PDB entry 6VB3 | X-ray diffraction, 2.00 A resolution | chains A and C of the 3 polymer chains in the assembly

# Chain A
Name: MHC class I antigen
Organism: Homo sapiens
Reference sequence: F4NBQ1 (F4NBQ1_HUMAN); residues 1-276 here correspond to UniProt positions 25-300 (UniProt number = residue number + 24)
Sequence (277 residues; each row starts with the number of its first residue; numbering starts at 0):
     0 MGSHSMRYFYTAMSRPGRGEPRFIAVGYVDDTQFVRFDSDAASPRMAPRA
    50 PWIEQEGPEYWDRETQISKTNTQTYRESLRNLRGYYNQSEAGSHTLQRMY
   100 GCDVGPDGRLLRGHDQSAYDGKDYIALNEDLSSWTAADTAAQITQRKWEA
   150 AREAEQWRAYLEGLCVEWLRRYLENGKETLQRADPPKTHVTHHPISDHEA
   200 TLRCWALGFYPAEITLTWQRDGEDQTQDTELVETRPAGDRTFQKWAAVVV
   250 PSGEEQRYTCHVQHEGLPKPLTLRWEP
Disulfide bonds: Cys-101/Cys-164, Cys-203/Cys-259
Sequence notes: initiating methionine (0)
Metal / ion sites: Na+: Asp-220 (shared with 1 residue of chain B)

# Chain C
Name: Synthetic peptide THR-VAL-ALA-ALA-SER-GLY-HIS-SER-TYR
Sequence (9 residues; numbered 1 to 9; the number before each row is that of its first residue):
     1 TVAASGHSY

# Chain A / chain C interface
Pairs across the interface (44; chain A residue first):
  Met-5(A) / Thr-1(C)
  Tyr-7(A) / Thr-1(C)  hydrogen bond (side chain-backbone)
  Tyr-7(A) / Val-2(C)  hydrophobic
  Tyr-9(A) / Val-2(C)
  Met-45(A) / Val-2(C)  hydrophobic
  Arg-62(A) / Thr-1(C)  hydrogen bond
  Arg-62(A) / Val-2(C)  hydrogen bond (side chain-backbone)
  Arg-62(A) / Ala-4(C)
  Glu-63(A) / Thr-1(C)  hydrogen bond
  Glu-63(A) / Val-2(C)  hydrogen bond (side chain-backbone)
  Ile-66(A) / Val-2(C)  hydrophobic
  Ile-66(A) / Ala-3(C)
  Ile-66(A) / Ser-5(C)  hydrogen bond (backbone-side chain)
  Thr-69(A) / Ser-5(C)
  Asn-70(A) / Ser-5(C)  hydrogen bond
  Thr-73(A) / Gly-6(C)
  Thr-73(A) / Ser-8(C)
  Tyr-74(A) / Tyr-9(C)  hydrophobic
  Glu-76(A) / Ser-8(C)  hydrogen bond
  Ser-77(A) / Ser-8(C)
  Ser-77(A) / Tyr-9(C)  hydrogen bond (side chain-backbone)
  Asn-80(A) / Ser-8(C)  hydrogen bond
  Asn-80(A) / Tyr-9(C)  hydrogen bond (side chain-backbone)
  Tyr-84(A) / Tyr-9(C)  hydrogen bond (side chain-backbone)
  Leu-95(A) / Tyr-9(C)  hydrophobic
  Arg-97(A) / Tyr-9(C)
  Tyr-99(A) / Val-2(C)
  Tyr-99(A) / Ala-3(C)  hydrogen bond (side chain-backbone)
  Ser-116(A) / Tyr-9(C)  hydrogen bond
  Tyr-123(A) / Tyr-9(C)  hydrophobic
  Thr-143(A) / Tyr-9(C)  hydrogen bond (side chain-backbone)
  Lys-146(A) / Tyr-9(C)
  Trp-147(A) / His-7(C)
  Trp-147(A) / Ser-8(C)  hydrogen bond (side chain-backbone)
  Trp-147(A) / Tyr-9(C)  hydrophobic
  Ala-150(A) / His-7(C)
  Glu-152(A) / Gly-6(C)
  Glu-152(A) / His-7(C)  hydrogen bond (side chain-backbone)
  Trp-156(A) / Ala-3(C)  hydrophobic
  Tyr-159(A) / Thr-1(C)  hydrogen bond (side chain-backbone)
  Tyr-159(A) / Val-2(C)
  Tyr-159(A) / Ala-3(C)
  Trp-167(A) / Thr-1(C)
  Tyr-171(A) / Thr-1(C)  hydrogen bond (side chain-backbone)
Interface residues without a listed pair, chain A (33 interface residues in all): Tyr-59, Leu-81, Ile-124, Leu-163

# Overview
Chain A and chain C form an interface of 33 and 9 residues respectively; the contacts include 19 hydrogen
bonds. Polar pairs include Tyr-7(A)/Thr-1(C), Arg-62(A)/Thr-1(C) and Arg-62(A)/Val-2(C).
Chain A is MHC class I antigen (Homo sapiens) and chain C is Synthetic peptide
THR-VAL-ALA-ALA-SER-GLY-HIS-SER-TYR; the structure, HLA-B*15:01 complexed with a synthetic peptide, was
determined by X-ray diffraction.
